PDB entry 3QO0 | X-ray diffraction, 2.30 A resolution | chains A and B of the 3 polymer chains in the assembly

[Chain A]
Protein: Fab fragment of IMMUNOGLOBULIN G1 LIGHT CHAIN
From: Homo sapiens
Notes: antibody fragment or engineered binder
Chain sequence (219 residues; numbered 1 to 219; the number before each row is that of its first residue):
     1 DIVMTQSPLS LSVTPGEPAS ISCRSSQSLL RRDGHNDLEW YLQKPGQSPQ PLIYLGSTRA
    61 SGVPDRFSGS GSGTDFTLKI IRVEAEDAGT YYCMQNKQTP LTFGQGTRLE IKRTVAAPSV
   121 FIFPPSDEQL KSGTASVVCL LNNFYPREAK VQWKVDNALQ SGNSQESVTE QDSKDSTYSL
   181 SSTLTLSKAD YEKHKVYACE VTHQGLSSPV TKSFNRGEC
Disulfides: Cys23-Cys93, Cys139-Cys199

[Chain B]
Protein: Fab fragment of IMMUNOGLOBULIN G1 HEAVY CHAIN
From: Homo sapiens
Notes: antibody fragment or engineered binder
Chain sequence (220 residues; row label = number of the first residue in the row):
     1 EVQLVESGGG LVQPGGSLKL SCAASGFTLS GSNVHWVRQA SGKGLEWVGR IKRNAESDAT
    61 AYAASMRGRL TISRDDSKNT AFLQMNSLKS DDTAMYYCVI RGDVYNRQWG QGTLVTVSSA
   121 STKGPSVFPL APSSKSTSGG TAALGCLVKD YFPEPVTVSW NSGALTSGVH TFPAVLQSSG
   181 LYSLSSVVTV PSSSLGTQTY ICNVNHKPSN TKVDKRVEPK
Disulfides: Cys22-Cys98, Cys146-Cys202

[Chain A / chain B interface]
Residue-residue contacts (69; chain A residue first):
  Glu39(A) - Arg101(B)  salt bridge
  Glu39(A) - Arg107(B)  salt bridge
  Tyr41(A) - Arg101(B)
  Tyr41(A) - Arg107(B)
  Tyr41(A) - Trp109(B)
  Gln43(A) - Gln39(B)  hydrogen bond
  Gln43(A) - Tyr97(B)
  Ser48(A) - Tyr97(B)
  Ser48(A) - Gly110(B)  hydrogen bond (side chain-backbone)
  Ser48(A) - Gln111(B)
  Pro49(A) - Leu45(B)  hydrophobic
  Pro49(A) - Trp109(B)
  Pro51(A) - Arg107(B)
  Pro51(A) - Gln108(B)
  Tyr54(A) - Arg107(B)
  Tyr92(A) - Gln39(B)  hydrogen bond
  Tyr92(A) - Lys43(B)  hydrogen bond (side chain-backbone)
  Tyr92(A) - Gly44(B)
  Tyr92(A) - Leu45(B)  hydrophobic
  Met94(A) - Arg101(B)
  Asn96(A) - Arg101(B)
  Thr99(A) - Trp47(B)
  Thr99(A) - Ala61(B)
  Pro100(A) - Trp47(B)  hydrophobic
  Leu101(A) - His35(B)
  Leu101(A) - Trp47(B)
  Phe103(A) - Val37(B)  hydrophobic
  Phe103(A) - Leu45(B)
  Phe103(A) - Trp109(B)  hydrophobic
  Phe121(A) - Lys135(B)
  Phe121(A) - Ser136(B)
  Phe121(A) - Ser138(B)
  Phe121(A) - Ala143(B)  hydrophobic
  Ile122(A) - Lys135(B)  hydrogen bond (backbone-backbone)
  Phe123(A) - Leu130(B)
  Phe123(A) - Ala131(B)
  Phe123(A) - Ser136(B)
  Phe123(A) - Ala143(B)
  Phe123(A) - Leu144(B)
  Ser126(A) - Phe128(B)
  Ser126(A) - Pro129(B)
  Glu128(A) - Pro129(B)
  Gln129(A) - Phe128(B)
  Gln129(A) - Leu147(B)
  Gln129(A) - Lys149(B)
  Ser132(A) - Phe128(B)
  Ser136(A) - Leu147(B)
  Ser136(A) - Lys149(B)
  Leu140(A) - Ala143(B)  hydrophobic
  Leu140(A) - Phe172(B)  hydrophobic
  Leu140(A) - Val187(B)  hydrophobic
  Asn142(A) - His170(B)  hydrogen bond
  Asn142(A) - Thr189(B)
  Asn143(A) - His170(B)  hydrogen bond
  Gln165(A) - Val175(B)
  Gln165(A) - Leu176(B)  hydrogen bond (side chain-backbone)
  Gln165(A) - Gln177(B)
  Glu166(A) - Val175(B)
  Ser167(A) - Phe172(B)
  Ser167(A) - Pro173(B)  hydrogen bond (side chain-backbone)
  Ser167(A) - Val175(B)
  Val168(A) - Pro173(B)
  Thr169(A) - Phe172(B)
  Ser179(A) - His170(B)  hydrogen bond
  Ser179(A) - Phe172(B)
  Leu180(A) - Phe172(B)
  Ser181(A) - Phe172(B)
  Ser213(A) - Lys135(B)
  Phe214(A) - Lys135(B)
Interface residues without a listed pair, chain A (37 interface residues in all): Gln47, Val138
Interface residues without a listed pair, chain B (42 interface residues in all): Glu46, Arg50, Asn106, Thr137, Thr141, Thr171, Ser185, Lys215

[In short]
37 residues of chain A face 42 of chain B across their interface; the contacts include 10 hydrogen bonds and 2
salt bridges. Polar pairs include Glu39(A)-Arg101(B), Glu39(A)-Arg107(B) and Gln43(A)-Gln39(B).
Here chain A is Fab fragment of IMMUNOGLOBULIN G1 LIGHT CHAIN and chain B is Fab fragment of IMMUNOGLOBULIN G1
HEAVY CHAIN, both from Homo sapiens. Entry 3QO0 (Monoclinic form of IgG1 Fab fragment (in complex with
antigenic peptide) sharing same Fv as IgA) was determined by X-ray diffraction.
